Entry 6FT9 (X-ray diffraction, 1.87 A resolution); this record covers chain A.

Chain A:
Protein: Dual specificity protein kinase CLK1
Source organism: Homo sapiens
Notes: EC 2.7.12.1
UniProt: P49759 (CLK1_HUMAN); numbering as in UniProt (aligned over 148-484)
Amino-acid sequence (339 residues; numbered -1 to 484; 147 numbers in that range are skipped by the numbering (no residue carries them; nothing is unmodelled there); the number before each row is that of its first residue; numbers below 1 keep their minus sign (Ser-1 is residue -1)):
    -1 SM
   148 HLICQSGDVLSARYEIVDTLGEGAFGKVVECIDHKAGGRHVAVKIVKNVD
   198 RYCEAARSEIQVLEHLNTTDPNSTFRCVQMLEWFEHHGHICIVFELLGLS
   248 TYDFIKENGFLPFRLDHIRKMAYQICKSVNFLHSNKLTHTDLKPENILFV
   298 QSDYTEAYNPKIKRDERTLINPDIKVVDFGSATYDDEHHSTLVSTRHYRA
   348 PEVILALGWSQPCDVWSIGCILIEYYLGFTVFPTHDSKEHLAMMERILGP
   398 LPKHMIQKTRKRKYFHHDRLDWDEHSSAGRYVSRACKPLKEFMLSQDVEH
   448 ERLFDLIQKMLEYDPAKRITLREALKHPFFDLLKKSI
Disordered / not traced: -1, 483-484
Differences from the reference sequence: expression tag (-1 to 0); variant Ala432 (Arg in P49759)
Metal / ion sites: Na+: His344, Arg346
Residues lining bound ligands: E6W (2-bromanyl-3-phenyl-1H-pyrrolo[3,4-g]indol-8-one): Leu167, Gly168, Glu169, Gly170, Phe172, Val175, Ala189, Val225, Phe241, Glu242, Leu243, Leu244, Glu292, Asn293, Leu295, Val324
Curated features (UniProtKB/Swiss-Prot):
  - active site: Asp288 (Proton acceptor)
  - binding site (ATP): Leu167 to Val175, Lys191

In short:
Ligands of chain A: compound E6W. His344 and Arg346 coordinate Na+. From UniProt: active-site residue Asp288
and 10 ATP-binding residues.
Chain A is Dual specificity protein kinase CLK1 (Homo sapiens); the structure, Crystal structure of CLK1 in
complex with inhibitor 16, was determined by X-ray diffraction together with 6FT7 and 6FT8 from the same
study.
